Entry 6WHV (electron microscopy, 4.05 A resolution (low resolution: residue-level contacts below are approximate; hydrogen-bond / salt-bridge calls are withheld)); this record covers chains A and B of the 4 polymer chains in the assembly.

# Chain A
Name: Glutamate receptor ionotropic, NMDA 1
From: Rattus norvegicus
UniProtKB: P35439 (NMDZ1_RAT), isoform P35439-2; residues 1-959 here = UniProt positions 1-959
Chain sequence (959 residues; each row starts with the number of its first residue):
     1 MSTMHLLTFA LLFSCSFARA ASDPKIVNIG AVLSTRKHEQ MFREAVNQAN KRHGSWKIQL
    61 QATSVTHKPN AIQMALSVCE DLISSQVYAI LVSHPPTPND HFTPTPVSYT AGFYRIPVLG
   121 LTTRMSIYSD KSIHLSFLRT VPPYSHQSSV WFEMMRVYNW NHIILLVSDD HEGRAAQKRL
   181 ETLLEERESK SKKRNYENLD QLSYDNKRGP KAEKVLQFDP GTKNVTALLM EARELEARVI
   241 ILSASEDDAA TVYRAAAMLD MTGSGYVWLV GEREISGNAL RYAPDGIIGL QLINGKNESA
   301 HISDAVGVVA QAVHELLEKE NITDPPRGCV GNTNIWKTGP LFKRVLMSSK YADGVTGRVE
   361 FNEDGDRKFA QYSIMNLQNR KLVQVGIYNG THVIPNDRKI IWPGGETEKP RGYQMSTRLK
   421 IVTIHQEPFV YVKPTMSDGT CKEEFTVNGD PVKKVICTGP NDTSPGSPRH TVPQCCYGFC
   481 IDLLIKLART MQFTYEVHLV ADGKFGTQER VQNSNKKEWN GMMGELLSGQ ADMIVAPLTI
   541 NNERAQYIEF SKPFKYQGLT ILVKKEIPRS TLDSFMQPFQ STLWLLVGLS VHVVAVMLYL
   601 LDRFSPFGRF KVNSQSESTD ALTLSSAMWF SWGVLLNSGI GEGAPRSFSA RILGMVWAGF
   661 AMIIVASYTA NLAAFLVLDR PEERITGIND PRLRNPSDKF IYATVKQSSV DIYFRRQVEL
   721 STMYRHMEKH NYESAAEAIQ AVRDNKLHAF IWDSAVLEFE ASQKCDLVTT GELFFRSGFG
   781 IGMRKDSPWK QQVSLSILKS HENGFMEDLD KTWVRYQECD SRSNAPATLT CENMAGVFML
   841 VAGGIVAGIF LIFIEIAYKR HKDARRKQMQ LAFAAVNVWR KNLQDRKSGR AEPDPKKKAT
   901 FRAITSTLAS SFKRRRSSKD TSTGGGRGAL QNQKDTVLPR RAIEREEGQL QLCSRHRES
Not modelled in the structure: 1-24, 53-57, 191-203, 606-622, 863-959
Disulfide bonds: Cys441-Cys475, Cys457-Cys476, Cys765-Cys819
Covalently attached groups: N-acetylglucosamine (NAG) linked to Asn297
Construct notes: conflict Ser22 (Cys in P35439), Gln61 (Asn in P35439), Asp260 (Asn in P35439), Gln371 (Asn in P35439), Gln492 (Asn in P35439), Gln512 (Asn in P35439), Gln615 (Glu in P35439), Ser616 (Glu in P35439), Ser618 (Glu in P35439), Thr619 (Glu in P35439), Gln792 (Asn in P35439), Cys831 (Phe in P35439)

# Chain B
Name: Glutamate receptor ionotropic, NMDA 2B
From: Rattus norvegicus
UniProtKB: Q00960 (NMDE2_RAT); numbering as in UniProt (aligned over 27-852)
Chain sequence (883 residues; numbered -30 to 852; the number before each row is that of its first residue; numbers below 1 keep their minus sign (Met-30 is residue -30)):
   -30 MGTMRLFLLA VLFLFSFARA TGWSHPQFEK GGGSGGGSGG SAWSHPQFEK GALVPRGRSQ
    30 KSPPSIGIAV ILVGTSDEVA IKDAHEKDDF HHLSVVPRVE LVAMNETDPK SIITRICDLM
    90 SDRKIQGVVF ADDTDQEAIA QILDFISAQT LTPILGIHGG SSMIMADKDE SSMFFQFGPS
   150 IEQQASVMLN IMEEYDWYIF SIVTTYFPGY QDFVNKIRST IENSFVGWEL EEVLLLDMSL
   210 DDGDSKIQNQ LKKLQSPIIL LYCTKEEATY IFEVANSVGL TGYGYTWIVP SLVAGDTDTV
   270 PSEFPTGLIS VSYDEWDYGL PARVRDGIAI ITTAASDMLS EHSFIPEPKS SCYNTHEKRI
   330 YQSNMLNRYL INVTFEGRDL SFSEDGYQMH PKLVIILLNK ERKWERVGKW KDKSLQMKYY
   390 VWPRMCPETE EQEDDHLSIV TLEEAPFVIV ESVDPLSGTC MRNTVPCQKR IISENKTDEE
   450 PGYIKKCCKG FCIDILKKIS KSVKFTYDLY LVTNGKHGKK INGTWNGMIG EVVMKRAYMA
   510 VGSLTINEER SEVVDFSVPF IETGISVMVS RSNGTVSPSA FLEPFSACVW VMMFVMLLIV
   570 SAVAVFVFEY FSPVGYNRSL ADGREPGGPS FTIGKAIWLL WGLVFNNSVP VQNPKGTTSK
   630 IMVSVWAFFA VIFLASYTAN LAAFMIQEEY VDQVSGLSDK KFQRPNDFSP PFRFGTVPNG
   690 STERNIRNNY AEMHAYMGKF NQRGVDDALL SLKTGKLDAF IYDAAVLNYM AGRDEGCKLV
   750 TIGSGKVFAS TGYGIAIQKD SGWKRQVDLA ILQLFGDGEM EELEALWLTG ICHNEKNEVM
   810 SSQLDIDNMA GVFYMLGAAM ALSLITFISE HLFYWQFRHS FMG
Not modelled in the structure: -30 to 34, 395-403, 580-598, 846-852
Disulfide bonds: Cys86-Cys321, Cys429-Cys456, Cys436-Cys457, Cys746-Cys801
Covalently attached groups: N-acetylglucosamine (NAG) linked to Asn341, Asn542
Construct notes: expression tag (-30 to 26); conflict Asp348 (Asn in Q00960), Cys557 (Asp in Q00960), Ser588 (Cys in Q00960), Ser838 (Cys in Q00960), Ser849 (Cys in Q00960)
Residues lining bound ligands: QGP ((2S)-2-amino-3-[2',4'-dichloro-4-hydroxy-5-(phosphonomethyl)biphenyl-3-yl]propanoic acid): Glu413, Ala414, Pro415, His486, Ser512, Leu513, Thr514, Arg519, Gly689, Ser690, Thr691, Tyr731, Tyr762
Curated features (UniProtKB/Swiss-Prot):
  - region: Lys604 to Pro623 (Pore-forming)
  - binding site (Zn(2+)): His127, Glu284
  - binding site (L-glutamate): Thr514, Arg519, Ser690, Thr691, Asp732
  - site: Asn615 (Functional determinant of NMDA receptors)
  - glycosylation (N-linked (GlcNAc...) asparagine): Asn74, Asn341, Asn444, Asn491, Asn542, Asn688
  - mutagenesis: His60 (H60A: Normal zinc binding), His127 (H127A: Reduced zinc binding), Asp283 (D283A: Slightly reduced zinc binding), Glu284 (E284A: Reduced zinc binding), His311 (H311A: Normal zinc binding), His359 (H359A: Normal zinc binding)

# How chain A and chain B interact
Contacting residue pairs - 80 pairs, chain A then chain B:
  Asn70(A) - Tyr322(B)
  Asn70(A) - His325(B)
  Ile72(A) - Gln118(B)
  Ile72(A) - Cys321(B)
  Ile72(A) - Tyr322(B)
  Gln73(A) - Tyr322(B)
  Gln73(A) - Asn323(B)
  Cys79(A) - Lys79(B)
  Tyr109(A) - Gln110(B)
  Tyr109(A) - Phe114(B)
  Phe113(A) - Pro78(B)
  Phe113(A) - Ala107(B)
  Phe113(A) - Ile111(B)
  Tyr114(A) - Asp77(B)
  Tyr114(A) - Pro78(B)
  Lys131(A) - Pro177(B)
  Ser132(A) - Phe176(B)
  Ser132(A) - Pro177(B)
  Ile133(A) - Asp136(B)
  Cys329(A) - Asp77(B)
  Cys329(A) - Lys79(B)
  Cys329(A) - Ser80(B)
  Val330(A) - Thr76(B)
  Val330(A) - Asp77(B)
  Thr333(A) - Glu75(B)
  Thr333(A) - Thr76(B)
  Thr333(A) - Asp77(B)
  Asn515(A) - Asn192(B)
  Asn515(A) - Ser193(B)
  Asn515(A) - Phe194(B)
  Lys516(A) - Asn192(B)
  Lys517(A) - Asn192(B)
  Pro578(A) - Ser811(B)
  Pro578(A) - Gln812(B)
  Phe579(A) - Gln812(B)
  Gln580(A) - Ser811(B)
  Gln580(A) - Gln812(B)
  Gln580(A) - Asp814(B)
  Gln580(A) - Ile815(B)
  Thr582(A) - Ile815(B)
  Leu583(A) - Phe822(B)
  Leu586(A) - Phe822(B)
  Met597(A) - Met829(B)
  Met597(A) - Ser832(B)
  Met597(A) - Leu833(B)
  Leu601(A) - Ser832(B)
  Leu601(A) - Phe836(B)
  Phe604(A) - Phe836(B)
  Ser605(A) - Glu839(B)
  Ser605(A) - His840(B)
  Phe630(A) - Val618(B)
  Val634(A) - Ser617(B)
  Asn637(A) - Asn615(B)
  Asn637(A) - Asn616(B)
  Gly641(A) - Pro619(B)
  Ser649(A) - Ser832(B)
  Ser649(A) - Thr835(B)
  Arg651(A) - Trp607(B)
  Met655(A) - Trp607(B)
  Met655(A) - Trp610(B)
  Val656(A) - Ala828(B)
  Gly659(A) - Phe614(B)
  Phe660(A) - Val821(B)
  Phe660(A) - Phe822(B)
  Met662(A) - Phe614(B)
  Met662(A) - Leu643(B)
  Ile663(A) - Tyr646(B)
  Thr669(A) - Thr647(B)
  Ala670(A) - Ala651(B)
  Asn671(A) - Met654(B)
  Asn671(A) - Gln812(B)
  Ala674(A) - Ile655(B)
  Phe675(A) - Met809(B)
  Leu678(A) - Glu807(B)
  Leu678(A) - Val808(B)
  Leu678(A) - Met809(B)
  Asn689(A) - Ile800(B)
  Pro691(A) - Ile800(B)
  Arg694(A) - Ile800(B)
  Val718(A) - Asn432(B)
Also at the interface, not in a pair above, chain A (57 interface residues in all): Asp130, Leu653, Gly654, Ala658, Ala666, Ser667, Val677, Asp690, Arg715
Also at the interface, not in a pair above, chain B (59 interface residues in all): Glu326, Phe550, Leu650, Ser810, Met818

# Summary
The interface between chain A and chain B involves 57 residues on one side and 59 on the other. Ligands of
chain B: compound QGP. Covalently linked N-acetylglucosamine: at Asn297(A). N-acetylglucosamine is covalently
linked to Asn341(B) and Asn542(B).
Chain A is Glutamate receptor ionotropic, NMDA 1 and chain B is Glutamate receptor ionotropic, NMDA 2B, both
from Rattus norvegicus; the structure, GluN1b-GluN2B NMDA receptor in complex with SDZ 220-040 and L689,560,
class 2, was determined by electron microscopy (same publication as 6USU, 6USV, 6WHR, 6WHS, 6WHT, 6WHU and 5
further entries).
